6FBE - chains A and C of the 3 polymer chains in the assembly; structure by X-ray diffraction, 1.59 A resolution.

Chain A:
Protein: DNA polymerase I, thermostable
Source organism: Thermus aquaticus
Notes: EC 2.7.7.7
Reference sequence: P19821 (DPO1_THEAQ); residue numbers follow UniProt; this construct covers 293-832
Sequence (541 residues; row label = number of the first residue in the row):
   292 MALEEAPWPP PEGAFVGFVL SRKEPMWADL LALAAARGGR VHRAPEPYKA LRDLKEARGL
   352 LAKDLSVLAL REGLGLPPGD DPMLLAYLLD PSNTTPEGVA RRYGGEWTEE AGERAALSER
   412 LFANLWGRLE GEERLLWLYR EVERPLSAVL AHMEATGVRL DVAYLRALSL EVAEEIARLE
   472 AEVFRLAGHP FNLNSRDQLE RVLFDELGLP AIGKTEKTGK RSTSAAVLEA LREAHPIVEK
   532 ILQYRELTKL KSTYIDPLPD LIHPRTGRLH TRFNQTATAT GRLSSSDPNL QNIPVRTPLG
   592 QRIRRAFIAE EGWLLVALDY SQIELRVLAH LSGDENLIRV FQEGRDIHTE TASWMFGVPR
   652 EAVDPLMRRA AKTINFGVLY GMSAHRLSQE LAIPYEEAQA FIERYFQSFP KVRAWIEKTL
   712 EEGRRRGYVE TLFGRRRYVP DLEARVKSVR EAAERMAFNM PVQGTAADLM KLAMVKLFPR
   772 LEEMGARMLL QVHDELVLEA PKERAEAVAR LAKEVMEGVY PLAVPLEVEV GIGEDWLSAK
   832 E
Unresolved in the structure: 292-293
Construct notes: initiating methionine (292)
Ion coordination: Mg2+: Glu462, Glu465, Glu602; Mn2+ site 1: Asp610, Asp785 (together with XG4) (shared with 1 residue of chain B); Mn2+ site 2: Asp610, Tyr611, Asp785 (together with XG4)
Ligand contacts: XG4 (2'-deoxy-5'-O-[(R)-hydroxy{[(R)-hydroxy(phosphonooxy)phosphoryl]amino}phosphoryl]guanosine): Arg573, Asp610, Tyr611, Ser612, Gln613, Ile614, Glu615, His639, Arg659, Lys663, Thr664, Phe667, Tyr671, Asn750, Asp785
What the authors report for this chain:
  - Mn2+ coordination: Asp610, Tyr611, Asp785
  - binding site for the 12-nt DNA strand: Ala517
  - catalytic residues: Lys663 (citing earlier work)

Chain C:
Molecule: 16-nt DNA strand
Sequence (16 nucleotides; each row starts with the number of its first residue):
   201 AAACGGGTGC GTGGTC

Interface between chain A and chain C:
Residue-residue contacts (54; chain A residue first):
  Asn483(A) - DT212(C)  hydrogen bond to the phosphate
  Asn485(A) - DG211(C)  phosphate contact
  Asn485(A) - DT212(C)  sugar contact
  Ser486(A) - DT212(C)  hydrogen bond to the phosphate
  Ser486(A) - DG213(C)  hydrogen bond to the phosphate
  Asp488(A) - DG213(C)  sugar contact
  Gln489(A) - DG213(C)  hydrogen bond to the phosphate
  Ile503(A) - DA201(C)  base contact
  Gly504(A) - DA201(C)  sugar contact
  Lys505(A) - DA201(C)  sugar contact
  Ser513(A) - DA201(C)  sugar contact
  Ser515(A) - DA201(C)  hydrogen bond to the phosphate
  Ala517(A) - DA201(C)  base contact
  Lys540(A) - DG209(C)  base contact
  Ser543(A) - DC210(C)  sugar contact
  Ser543(A) - DG211(C)  phosphate contact
  Thr544(A) - DC210(C)  sugar contact
  Thr569(A) - DG207(C)  phosphate contact
  Ala570(A) - DG206(C)  phosphate contact
  Ala570(A) - DG207(C)  hydrogen bond to the phosphate
  Thr571(A) - DG206(C)  sugar contact
  Arg573(A) - DG205(C)  base contact
  Arg573(A) - DG206(C)  hydrogen bond to the base
  Ser575(A) - DG207(C)  phosphate contact
  Ser575(A) - DT208(C)  hydrogen bond to the phosphate
  Ser576(A) - DT208(C)  sugar contact
  Ser577(A) - DT208(C)  phosphate contact
  Ser577(A) - DG209(C)  phosphate contact
  Asp578(A) - DG209(C)  hydrogen bond to the phosphate
  Pro579(A) - DG209(C)  phosphate contact
  Asn580(A) - DT208(C)  hydrogen bond to the sugar
  Asn580(A) - DG209(C)  hydrogen bond to the phosphate
  Asn583(A) - DG207(C)  base contact
  Asn583(A) - DT208(C)  base contact
  Thr664(A) - DC204(C)  base contact
  Phe667(A) - DC204(C)  base contact
  Gly668(A) - DC204(C)  base contact
  Tyr671(A) - DC204(C)  sugar contact
  Gly672(A) - DA203(C)  sugar contact
  Met673(A) - DC204(C)  hydrogen bond to the sugar
  Ser674(A) - DA203(C)  base contact
  Ser674(A) - DC204(C)  hydrogen bond to the phosphate
  Arg677(A) - DA202(C)  base contact
  Arg677(A) - DC204(C)  salt bridge to the phosphate
  Glu681(A) - DA202(C)  base contact
  Arg728(A) - DG206(C)  salt bridge to the phosphate
  Arg746(A) - DA203(C)  hydrogen bond to the sugar
  Arg746(A) - DC204(C)  hydrogen bond to the phosphate
  Arg746(A) - DG205(C)  salt bridge to the phosphate
  Met747(A) - DG205(C)  phosphate contact
  Met747(A) - DG206(C)  phosphate contact
  Asn750(A) - DG205(C)  sugar contact
  Gln754(A) - DG205(C)  base contact
  Gln754(A) - DG206(C)  hydrogen bond to the sugar
Also at the interface, not in a pair above, chain A (47 interface residues in all): Glu507, Val518, Ala521, Pro548, Ala568, His676, Gln680, His784

In short:
47 residues of chain A and 13 residues of chain C are in contact, with 16 hydrogen bonds and 3 salt bridges.
Polar contacts include Arg573(A)-DG206(C), Asn580(A)-DT208(C) and Met673(A)-DC204(C). Chain A binds compound
XG4. From the paper: the catalytic residue Lys663(A); a binding site for the 12-nt DNA strand at Ala517(A).
Here chain A is DNA polymerase I, thermostable (Thermus aquaticus) and chain C is a 16-nt DNA strand. Entry
6FBE (KlenTaq DNA polymerase processing a modified primer - bearing the modification upstream at the third
primer ...) was determined by X-ray diffraction (same publication as 6FBC, 6FBD, 6FBF, 6FBG, 6FBH and 6FBI).
